6LY8 - chains A and F of the 8 polymer chains in the assembly; structure by electron microscopy, 3.50 A resolution.

Chain A:
Molecule: V-type ATP synthase alpha chain
From: Thermus thermophilus HB8
Notes: EC 7.1.2.2
UniProt: Q56403 (VATA_THET8); residue numbers follow UniProt; this construct covers 1-578
Sequence (578 residues; each row starts with the number of its first residue):
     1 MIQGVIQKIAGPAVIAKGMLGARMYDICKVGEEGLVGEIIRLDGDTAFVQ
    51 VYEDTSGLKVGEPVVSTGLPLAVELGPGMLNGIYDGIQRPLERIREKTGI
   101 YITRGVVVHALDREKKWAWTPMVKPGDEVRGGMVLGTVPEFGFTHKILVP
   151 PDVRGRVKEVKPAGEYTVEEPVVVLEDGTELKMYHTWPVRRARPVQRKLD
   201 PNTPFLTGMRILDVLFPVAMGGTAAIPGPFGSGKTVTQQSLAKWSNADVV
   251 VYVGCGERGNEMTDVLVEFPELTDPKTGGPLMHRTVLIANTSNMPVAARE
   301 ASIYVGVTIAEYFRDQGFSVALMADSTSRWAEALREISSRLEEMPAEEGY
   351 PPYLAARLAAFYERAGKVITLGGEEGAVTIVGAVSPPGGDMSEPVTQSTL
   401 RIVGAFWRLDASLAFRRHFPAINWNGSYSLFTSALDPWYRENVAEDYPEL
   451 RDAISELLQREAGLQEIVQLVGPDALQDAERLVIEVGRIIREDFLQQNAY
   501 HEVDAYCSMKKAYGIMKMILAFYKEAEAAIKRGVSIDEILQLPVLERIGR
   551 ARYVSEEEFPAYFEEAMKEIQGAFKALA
Disordered / not traced: 578
Ligand contacts: ADP (adenosine-5'-diphosphate): M209, P229, F230, G231, S232, G233, K234, T235, V236, R258, E261, F419, Q497, N498, A499

Chain F:
Molecule: V-type ATP synthase beta chain
From: Thermus thermophilus HB8
UniProt: Q56404 (VATB_THET8); residues 1-478 here = UniProt positions 1-478
Sequence (478 residues; numbered 1 to 478; the number before each row is that of its first residue):
     1 MDLLKKEYTGITYISGPLLFVENAKDLAYGAIVDIKDGTGRVRGGQVIEV
    51 SEEYAVIQVFEETTGLDLATTSVSLVEDVARLGVSKEMLGRRFNGIGKPI
   101 DGLPPITPEKRLPITGLPLNPVARRKPEQFIQTGISTIDVMNTLVRGQKL
   151 PIFSGSGLPANEIAAQIARQATVRPDLSGEGEKEEPFAVVFAAMGITQRE
   201 LSYFIQEFERTGALSRSVLFLNKADDPTIERILTPRMALTVAEYLAFEHD
   251 YHVLVILTDMTNYCEALREIGAAREEIPGRRGYPGYMYTDLATIYERAGV
   301 VEGKKGSVTQIPILSMPDDDRTHPIPDLTGYITEGQIQLSRELHRKGIYP
   351 PIDPLPSLSRLMNNGVGKGKTREDHKQVSDQLYSAYANGVDIRKLVAIIG
   401 EDALTENDRRYLQFADAFERFFINQGQQNRSIEESLQIAWALLSMLPQGE
   451 LKRISKDHIGKYYGQKLEEIWGAPQALD
Disordered / not traced: 1-4, 464-478
Ligand contacts: ADP (adenosine-5'-diphosphate): L358, S359, R360, N363

How chain A and chain F interact:
Contacting residue pairs (78; chain A residue first):
  Q7(A) - S51(F)
  Q7(A) - E52(F)  hydrogen bond (backbone-backbone)
  K8(A) - E49(F)  salt bridge
  K8(A) - V50(F)
  K8(A) - S51(F)
  I9(A) - Y29(F)  hydrophobic
  I9(A) - V50(F)
  A10(A) - E49(F)
  G11(A) - Y29(F)
  K17(A) - E52(F)  salt bridge
  T55(A) - Y29(F)
  G57(A) - A28(F)
  G57(A) - Y29(F)  hydrogen bond (backbone-backbone)
  L58(A) - A28(F)
  L58(A) - Y29(F)  hydrogen bond (backbone-backbone)
  K59(A) - D26(F)  salt bridge
  K59(A) - A28(F)
  V60(A) - V50(F)  hydrophobic
  I83(A) - V122(F)  hydrophobic
  L91(A) - N120(F)
  L91(A) - V122(F)
  R95(A) - N120(F)
  R95(A) - V122(F)
  R95(A) - E302(F)  salt bridge
  I100(A) - L119(F)
  I100(A) - N120(F)  hydrogen bond (backbone-backbone)
  I100(A) - A123(F)  hydrophobic
  Y101(A) - L117(F)
  Y101(A) - P118(F)
  Y101(A) - E243(F)
  I102(A) - L117(F)
  I102(A) - P118(F)  hydrogen bond (backbone-backbone)
  I102(A) - N120(F)
  G228(A) - Y331(F)
  P229(A) - Y331(F)
  F230(A) - R321(F)
  F230(A) - Y331(F)
  F230(A) - Q336(F)
  G231(A) - R360(F)
  G256(A) - Y288(F)
  R258(A) - Y331(F)  hydrogen bond (side chain-backbone)
  R258(A) - I332(F)  hydrogen bond (side chain-backbone)
  R258(A) - T333(F)  hydrogen bond (side chain-backbone)
  R258(A) - R360(F)
  G259(A) - E296(F)
  N260(A) - R124(F)
  N260(A) - K149(F)
  N260(A) - E334(F)
  T263(A) - P121(F)
  D264(A) - K126(F)
  V267(A) - K126(F)
  T291(A) - P121(F)
  S292(A) - Y288(F)  hydrogen bond
  S292(A) - A292(F)
  N293(A) - P118(F)
  N293(A) - E296(F)
  M294(A) - P121(F)  hydrophobic
  E332(A) - Y288(F)
  R335(A) - G279(F)
  S339(A) - E276(F)
  S339(A) - I277(F)
  R340(A) - E276(F)  salt bridge
  E348(A) - G279(F)
  E348(A) - R280(F)  salt bridge
  S385(A) - Y331(F)
  P386(A) - Y331(F)  hydrogen bond (backbone-side chain)
  P387(A) - D327(F)
  F415(A) - R321(F)
  F415(A) - L355(F)
  R417(A) - L355(F)
  R417(A) - S357(F)
  R417(A) - L358(F)
  R417(A) - Y383(F)  hydrogen bond
  R417(A) - R453(F)  hydrogen bond (backbone-side chain)
  P473(A) - L395(F)
  Q496(A) - R453(F)
  Y500(A) - N363(F)
  E546(A) - G449(F)
Also at the interface, not in a pair above, chain A (59 interface residues in all): S56, T103, R299, R329, E336, G388, R416, V471, G472, D474, R488, E492, D493
Also at the interface, not in a pair above, chain F (60 interface residues in all): K25, V79, P127, N142, G285, Y286, T289, T322, G330, P354, P356, A387, N388, I398, I399, T405, K452, K456

Overview:
Chain A and chain F form an interface of 59 and 60 residues respectively; the contacts include 12 hydrogen
bonds and 6 salt bridges. Polar contacts include K8(A)-E49(F), K17(A)-E52(F) and K59(A)-D26(F). ADP is bound
between chain A and chain F.
Chain A is V-type ATP synthase alpha chain and chain F is V-type ATP synthase beta chain, both from Thermus
thermophilus HB8; the structure, V/A-ATPase from Thermus thermophilus, the soluble domain, including V1, d,
two EG stalks, and N-terminal domain ..., was determined by electron microscopy (same publication as 6LY9).
